7SLA - chains A and B; structure by electron microscopy, 3.15 A resolution.

# Chain A
Name: Sodium/glucose cotransporter 1
From: Homo sapiens
Chain sequence (673 residues; numbered 1 to 673; the number before each row is that of its first residue):
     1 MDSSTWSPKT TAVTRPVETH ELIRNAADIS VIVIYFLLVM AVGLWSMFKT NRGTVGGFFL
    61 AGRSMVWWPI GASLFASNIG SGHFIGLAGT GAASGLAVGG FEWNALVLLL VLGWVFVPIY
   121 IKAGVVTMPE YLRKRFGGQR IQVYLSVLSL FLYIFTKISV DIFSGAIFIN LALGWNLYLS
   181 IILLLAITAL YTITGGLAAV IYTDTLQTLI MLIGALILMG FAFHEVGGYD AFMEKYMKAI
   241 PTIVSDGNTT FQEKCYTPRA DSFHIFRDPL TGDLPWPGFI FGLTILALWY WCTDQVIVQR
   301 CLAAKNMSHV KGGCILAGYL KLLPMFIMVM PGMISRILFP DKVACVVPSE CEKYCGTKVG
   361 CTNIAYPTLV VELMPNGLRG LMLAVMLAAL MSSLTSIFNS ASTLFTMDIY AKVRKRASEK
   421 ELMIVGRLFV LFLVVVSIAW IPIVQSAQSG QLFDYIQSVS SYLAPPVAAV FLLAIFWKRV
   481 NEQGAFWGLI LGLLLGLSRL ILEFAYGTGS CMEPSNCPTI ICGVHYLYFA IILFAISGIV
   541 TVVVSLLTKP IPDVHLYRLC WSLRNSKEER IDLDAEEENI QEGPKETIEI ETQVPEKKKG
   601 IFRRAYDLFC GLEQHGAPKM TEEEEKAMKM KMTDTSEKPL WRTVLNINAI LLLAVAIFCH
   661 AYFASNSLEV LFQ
Unresolved in the structure: 1-18, 50-62, 574-629, 673
Disulfides: Cys-255/Cys-511, Cys-345/Cys-351, Cys-355/Cys-361, Cys-517/Cys-522
Reported in the primary citation:
  - binding site for cholesterol hemisuccinate: Trp-67, Trp-641
  - contacts within the chain: Asn-363/Gly-450 (backbone contact)
  - disease-associated variants - C255W, C355S (citing earlier work)
  - conformationally variable residues: Phe-453
  - mutagenesis - H83Q: abolished catalytic activity on alphaMDG
  - mutagenesis - H83Q: abolished catalytic activity on galactose
  - mutagenesis - H660W/A661G: decreased catalytic activity

# Chain B
Name: nanobody Nb1
From: synthetic construct
Notes: antibody fragment or engineered binder
Chain sequence (126 residues; each row starts with the number of its first residue):
     1 MAQVQLQESG GGLVQAGGSL RLSCAASGTI FVFDKMGWYR QAPGKEREFV ATISRGGSTN
    61 YADSVKGRFT ISRDNAKNTV YLQMNSLKPE DTAVYYCAVR YTPWRRYSYW GQGTQVTVSS
   121 HHHHHH
Unresolved in the structure: 1-2, 120-126
Disulfides: Cys-24/Cys-97

# How chain A and chain B interact
Contacting residue pairs - 20 pairs, chain A then chain B:
  Tyr-229(A) with Arg-105(B)
  Asp-230(A) with Arg-105(B), salt bridge
  Glu-234(A) with Thr-29(B), hydrogen bond; Ile-30(B); Phe-31(B); Tyr-101(B), hydrogen bond
  Met-237(A) with Ile-30(B), hydrophobic
  Tyr-662(A) with Trp-104(B), hydrophobic
  Asn-666(A) with Thr-102(B); Pro-103(B); Trp-104(B)
  Leu-668(A) with Thr-102(B)
  Glu-669(A) with Phe-31(B); Val-32(B), hydrogen bond (backbone-backbone); Arg-55(B), salt bridge
  Val-670(A) with Ile-30(B); Phe-31(B), hydrophobic
  Leu-671(A) with Ile-30(B), hydrogen bond (backbone-backbone); Phe-31(B); Val-32(B), hydrophobic
Also at the interface, not in a pair above, chain A (14 interface residues in all): Met-233, Phe-263, Ser-665, Ser-667
Also at the interface, not in a pair above, chain B (14 interface residues in all): Val-4, Ala-76, Ser-108, Tyr-109

# Overview
The chain A/chain B interface involves 14 residues from each chain, with 4 hydrogen bonds and 2 salt bridges.
Among the polar pairs are Asp-230(A)/Arg-105(B), Glu-669(A)/Arg-55(B) and Glu-234(A)/Thr-29(B). From the
paper: a binding site for cholesterol hemisuccinate at Trp-67(A) and Trp-641(A); H83Q of chain A abolishes
catalytic activity on alphaMDG.
Chain A is Sodium/glucose cotransporter 1 (Homo sapiens) and chain B is nanobody Nb1 (synthetic construct);
the structure, CryoEM structure of SGLT1 at 3.15 Angstrom resolution, was determined by electron microscopy
(same publication as 7SL8 and 7SL9).
